PDB entry 6CUT | X-ray diffraction, 1.77 A resolution | chains A and B

== Chain A (and B) ==
Molecule: Tryptophan synthase beta chain 1
From: Pyrococcus furiosus
Notes: EC 4.2.1.20; chain B of this document is another copy of the same molecule, construct and numbering; everything in this record applies to it too
UniProt: Q8U093 (TRPB1_PYRFU); residue numbers follow UniProt; this construct covers 1-388
Sequence (388 residues; each row starts with the number of its first residue):
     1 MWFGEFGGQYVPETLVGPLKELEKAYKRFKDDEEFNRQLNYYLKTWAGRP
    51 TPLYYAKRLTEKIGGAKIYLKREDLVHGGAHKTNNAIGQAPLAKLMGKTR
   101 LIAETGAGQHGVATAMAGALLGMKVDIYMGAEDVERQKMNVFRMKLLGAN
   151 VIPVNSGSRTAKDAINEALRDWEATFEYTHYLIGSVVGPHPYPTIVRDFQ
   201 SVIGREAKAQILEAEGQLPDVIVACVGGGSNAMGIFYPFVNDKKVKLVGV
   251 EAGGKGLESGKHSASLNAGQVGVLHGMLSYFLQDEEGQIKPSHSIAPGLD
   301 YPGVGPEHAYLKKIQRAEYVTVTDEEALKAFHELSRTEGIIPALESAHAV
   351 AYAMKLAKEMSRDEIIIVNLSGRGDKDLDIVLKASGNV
Disordered / not traced: 386-388
Differences from the reference sequence: engineered mutation Val-16 (Ile in Q8U093), Gly-17 (Glu in Q8U093), Pro-91 (Leu in Q8U093), Leu-95 (Phe in Q8U093), Ala-161 (Leu in Q8U093), Glu-173 (Val in Q8U093), Leu-274 (Phe in Q8U093), Ser-292 (Thr in Q8U093), Ala-384 (Val in Q8U093)
Ion coordination: Na+: Ser-263, Ser-265, Tyr-301, Gly-303
Small-molecule neighbours: (2S,3S)-isopropylserine (FEJ; (2S,3S)-3-hydroxy-2-[(E)-({3-hydroxy-2-methyl-5-[(phosphonooxy)methyl]pyridin-4-yl}methylidene)amino]-4-methylpentanoic acid (non-preferred name)): Ala-80, His-81, Lys-82, Glu-104, Thr-105, Gly-106, Ala-107, Gly-108, Gln-109, His-110, Ala-161, Gly-184, Ser-185, Cys-225, Val-226, Gly-227, Gly-228, Gly-229, Ser-230, Asn-231, Pro-297, Gly-298, Leu-299, Tyr-301, Ala-343, Glu-345, Ser-371, Gly-372, Lys-376
Swiss-Prot annotation at these positions:
  - modified residue: Lys-82 (N6-(pyridoxal phosphate)lysine)

== How chain A and chain B interact ==
Residue-residue contacts - 89 pairs, chain A then chain B:
  Tyr-41(A) / Tyr-55(B)
  Lys-44(A) / Pro-52(B)
  Lys-44(A) / Glu-213(B)  salt bridge
  Thr-45(A) / Pro-52(B)
  Thr-45(A) / Leu-53(B)
  Thr-45(A) / Tyr-54(B)
  Thr-45(A) / Arg-72(B)
  Trp-46(A) / Tyr-54(B)
  Trp-46(A) / Arg-72(B)  hydrogen bond (backbone-side chain)
  Trp-46(A) / Glu-338(B)  hydrogen bond (side chain-backbone)
  Trp-46(A) / Gly-339(B)
  Trp-46(A) / Ile-340(B)
  Gly-48(A) / Leu-75(B)
  Pro-52(A) / Lys-44(B)
  Pro-52(A) / Thr-45(B)
  Pro-52(A) / Gly-48(B)
  Leu-53(A) / Thr-45(B)
  Tyr-54(A) / Thr-45(B)
  Tyr-54(A) / Trp-46(B)
  Tyr-54(A) / Leu-120(B)
  Tyr-55(A) / Tyr-41(B)
  Arg-58(A) / Ala-119(B)
  Arg-58(A) / Leu-120(B)  hydrogen bond (side chain-backbone)
  Arg-58(A) / Leu-121(B)  hydrogen bond (side chain-backbone)
  Arg-58(A) / Gly-122(B)
  Arg-72(A) / Thr-45(B)
  Arg-72(A) / Trp-46(B)  hydrogen bond (side chain-backbone)
  Arg-72(A) / His-77(B)  hydrogen bond
  Leu-75(A) / Gly-48(B)
  Leu-75(A) / His-77(B)
  His-77(A) / Arg-72(B)  hydrogen bond
  His-77(A) / Leu-75(B)
  His-77(A) / Gly-339(B)  hydrogen bond (side chain-backbone)
  His-77(A) / Ile-340(B)
  Met-116(A) / Gly-339(B)
  Ala-119(A) / Arg-58(B)  hydrogen bond (backbone-side chain)
  Ala-119(A) / Ser-335(B)
  Ala-119(A) / Arg-336(B)
  Ala-119(A) / Thr-337(B)
  Ala-119(A) / Gly-339(B)
  Leu-120(A) / Tyr-54(B)
  Leu-120(A) / Arg-58(B)
  Leu-120(A) / Glu-338(B)
  Gly-122(A) / Arg-58(B)
  Met-139(A) / Asp-375(B)
  Met-139(A) / Leu-378(B)  hydrophobic
  Phe-142(A) / Leu-378(B)
  Phe-142(A) / Leu-382(B)  hydrophobic
  Arg-143(A) / Ile-341(B)
  Arg-143(A) / Asp-375(B)  salt bridge
  Arg-143(A) / Leu-378(B)
  Leu-146(A) / Phe-331(B)  hydrophobic
  Leu-146(A) / His-332(B)
  Leu-146(A) / Ser-335(B)
  Leu-146(A) / Arg-336(B)
  Leu-146(A) / Leu-378(B)  hydrophobic
  Leu-146(A) / Val-381(B)  hydrophobic
  Leu-147(A) / Ser-335(B)
  Leu-147(A) / Gly-339(B)
  Leu-147(A) / Ile-341(B)  hydrophobic
  Gly-148(A) / Arg-336(B)
  Phe-331(A) / Leu-146(B)  hydrophobic
  His-332(A) / Leu-146(B)
  Ser-335(A) / Ala-119(B)
  Ser-335(A) / Leu-146(B)
  Ser-335(A) / Leu-147(B)
  Arg-336(A) / Ala-119(B)
  Arg-336(A) / Leu-146(B)
  Arg-336(A) / Gly-148(B)
  Thr-337(A) / Ala-119(B)
  Glu-338(A) / Trp-46(B)  hydrogen bond (backbone-side chain)
  Glu-338(A) / Leu-120(B)
  Gly-339(A) / Trp-46(B)
  Gly-339(A) / His-77(B)  hydrogen bond (backbone-side chain)
  Gly-339(A) / Met-116(B)
  Gly-339(A) / Ala-119(B)
  Gly-339(A) / Leu-147(B)
  Ile-340(A) / Trp-46(B)
  Ile-340(A) / His-77(B)
  Arg-373(A) / Arg-373(B)
  Arg-373(A) / Asp-375(B)  salt bridge
  Asp-375(A) / Met-139(B)
  Asp-375(A) / Arg-143(B)  salt bridge
  Asp-375(A) / Arg-373(B)  salt bridge
  Leu-378(A) / Met-139(B)  hydrophobic
  Leu-378(A) / Phe-142(B)
  Leu-378(A) / Arg-143(B)
  Leu-378(A) / Leu-146(B)  hydrophobic
  Leu-382(A) / Phe-142(B)  hydrophobic
Also at the interface, not in a pair above, chain A (42 interface residues in all): Ala-47, Asp-74, Leu-121, Lys-145, Glu-213, Ile-341, Val-381
Also at the interface, not in a pair above, chain B (42 interface residues in all): Ala-47, Asp-74, Lys-145

== In short ==
Chain A and chain B each contribute 42 residues to their interface, with 11 hydrogen bonds and 5 salt bridges.
Polar contacts include Lys-44(A)/Glu-213(B), Arg-143(A)/Asp-375(B) and Arg-373(A)/Asp-375(B). Ligands of chain
A: (2S,3S)-isopropylserine. The Na+ site is built by Ser-263(A), Ser-265(A), Tyr-301(A) and Gly-303(A).
Chain A and chain B are both Tryptophan synthase beta chain 1 (Pyrococcus furiosus); the structure, Engineered
Holo TrpB from Pyrococcus furiosus, PfTrpB7E6 with (2S,3S)-isopropylserine bound as the external aldimine, was
determined by X-ray diffraction (same publication as 6CUV and 6CUZ).
